4G37 - chain A; structure by X-ray diffraction, 2.40 A resolution.

== Chain A ==
Name: Luciferin 4-monooxygenase
Organism: Photinus pyralis
Notes: EC 1.13.12.7
UniProt: P08659 (LUCI_PHOPY); numbering as in UniProt (aligned over 1-550)
Sequence (555 residues; each row starts with the number of its first residue; numbers below 1 keep their minus sign (Gly-4 is residue -4)):
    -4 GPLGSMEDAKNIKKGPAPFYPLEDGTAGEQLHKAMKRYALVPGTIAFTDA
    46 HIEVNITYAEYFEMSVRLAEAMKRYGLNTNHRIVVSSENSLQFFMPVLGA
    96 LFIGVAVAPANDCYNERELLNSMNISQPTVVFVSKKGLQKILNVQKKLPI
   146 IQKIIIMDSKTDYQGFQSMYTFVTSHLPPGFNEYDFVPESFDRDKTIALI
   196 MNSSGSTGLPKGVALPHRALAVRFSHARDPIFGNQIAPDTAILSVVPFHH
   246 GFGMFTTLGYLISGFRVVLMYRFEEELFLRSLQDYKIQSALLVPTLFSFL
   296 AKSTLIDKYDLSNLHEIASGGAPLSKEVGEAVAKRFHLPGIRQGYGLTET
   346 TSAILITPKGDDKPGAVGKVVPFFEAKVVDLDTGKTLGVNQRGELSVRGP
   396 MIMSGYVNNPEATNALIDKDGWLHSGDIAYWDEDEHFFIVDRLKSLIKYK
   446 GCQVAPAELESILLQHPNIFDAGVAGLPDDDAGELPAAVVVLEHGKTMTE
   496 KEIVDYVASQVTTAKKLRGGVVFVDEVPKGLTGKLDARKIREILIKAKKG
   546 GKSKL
Disordered / not traced: -4 to 3, 200-204, 527-528, 544-550
Sequence notes: expression tag (-4 to 0); engineered mutation Ser81 (Cys in P08659), Cys108 (Ile in P08659), Ala214 (Thr in P08659), Leu215 (Ala in P08659), Ala216 (Cys in P08659), Ala232 (Ile in P08659), Ser258 (Cys in P08659), Leu295 (Phe in P08659), Lys354 (Glu in P08659), Ser391 (Cys in P08659), Cys447 (Tyr in P08659)
Covalent attachments: 4,4'-(ethylenediimino)bis[4-oxobutyrate] (XLX) linked to Cys108, Cys447
Small-molecule neighbours:
  - SLU (5'-O-[N-(dehydroluciferyl)-sulfamoyl] adenosine): Arg218, His245, Gly246, Phe247, Thr251, Leu286, Ala313, Ser314, Gly315, Gly316, Ala317, Pro318, Gln338, Gly339, Tyr340, Gly341, Leu342, Thr343, Thr346, Ser347, Ala348, Val362, Ser420, Asp422, Ile434, Arg437, Lys439, Leu441, Lys443, Gln448
  - XLX (4,4'-(ethylenediimino)bis[4-oxobutyrate]): Tyr444, Lys445, Thr508, Ala509
UniProt features mapped onto this chain:
  - motif: Ser548 to Leu550 (Microbody targeting signal)
What the authors report for this chain:
  - conformationally variable residues (domain motion, side-chain flip): His245, Arg437, Lys439, Leu441, Gln448
  - binding site for SLU: Lys443, Gln448
  - catalytic residues: Lys443, Lys529 (citing earlier work)
  - contacts within the chain: Arg437-Glu479 (salt bridge)
  - binding site for XLX: Cys108, Cys447
  - mutagenesis - H245A, H245F, G446I: decreased catalytic activity (citing earlier work)

== Summary ==
Chain A binds compound SLU. Covalently linked compound XLX: at Cys447. The paper reports catalytic residues
Lys443 and Lys529; H245A, H245F and G446I reduce catalytic activity.
Chain A is Luciferin 4-monooxygenase (Photinus pyralis); the structure, Structure of cross-linked firefly
luciferase in second catalytic conformation, was determined by X-ray diffraction (same publication as 4G36).
